Entry 7BSI (electron microscopy, 4.10 A resolution (low resolution: residue-level contacts below are approximate; hydrogen-bond / salt-bridge calls are withheld)); this record covers chains i and j of the 47 polymer chains in the assembly.

Chain i (and j):
Protein: Triplex capsid protein 2
Organism: Epstein-Barr virus (strain B95-8)
Notes: chain j of this document is another copy of the same molecule, construct and numbering; everything in this record applies to it too
UniProt: P25214 (TRX2_EBVB9); residues 1-301 here = UniProt positions 1-301
Sequence (301 residues; row label = number of the first residue in the row):
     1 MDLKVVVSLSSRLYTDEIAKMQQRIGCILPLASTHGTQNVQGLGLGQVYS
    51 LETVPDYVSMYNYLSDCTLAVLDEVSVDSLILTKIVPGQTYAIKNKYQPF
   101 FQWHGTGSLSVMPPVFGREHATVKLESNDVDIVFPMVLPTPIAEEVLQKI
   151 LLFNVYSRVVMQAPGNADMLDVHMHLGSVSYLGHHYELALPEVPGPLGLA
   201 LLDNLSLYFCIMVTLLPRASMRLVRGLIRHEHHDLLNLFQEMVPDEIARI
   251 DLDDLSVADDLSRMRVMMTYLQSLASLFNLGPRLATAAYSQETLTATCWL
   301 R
Not modelled in the structure: 161-171 (chain j: 228-236)

How chain i and chain j interact:
Residue-residue contacts - 108 pairs, chain i then chain j:
  Thr-106(i) with Asp-66(j)
  Glu-144(i) with Gln-272(j)
  Glu-145(i) with Arg-265(j); Thr-269(j)
  Gln-148(i) with Arg-265(j); Met-268(j); Thr-269(j)
  Leu-152(i) with Leu-261(j); Met-264(j); Arg-265(j)
  Tyr-156(i) with Arg-222(j); Asp-260(j); Leu-261(j); Met-264(j)
  Arg-158(i) with Gly-226(j); Leu-227(j)
  Val-159(i) with Gly-226(j)
  Val-172(i) with Ala-258(j)
  Leu-176(i) with Leu-261(j)
  Leu-199(i) with Leu-227(j)
  Leu-202(i) with Leu-227(j)
  Asp-203(i) with Gln-240(j)
  Leu-205(i) with Leu-223(j)
  Ser-206(i) with Leu-223(j); Val-224(j); Gln-240(j)
  Leu-207(i) with Phe-239(j)
  Phe-209(i) with Leu-216(j); Ser-220(j); Leu-223(j); Leu-271(j)
  Cys-210(i) with Gln-240(j); Val-243(j); Pro-244(j)
  Met-212(i) with Leu-216(j)
  Val-213(i) with Pro-217(j); Ser-220(j); Ile-247(j)
  Thr-214(i) with Val-243(j)
  Pro-217(i) with Phe-209(j)
  Ala-219(i) with Val-155(j); Tyr-156(j)
  Ser-220(i) with Phe-209(j); Cys-210(j); Val-213(j)
  Met-221(i) with Val-213(j); Thr-214(j)
  Arg-222(i) with Val-159(j); Gln-162(j); Asn-166(j)
  Leu-223(i) with Val-155(j); Arg-158(j); Gln-162(j); Cys-210(j)
  Val-224(i) with Thr-214(j)
  Gly-226(i) with Gln-162(j)
  Leu-227(i) with Leu-207(j)
  Glu-231(i) with Leu-197(j)
  Leu-235(i) with Tyr-208(j); Tyr-270(j)
  Leu-238(i) with Leu-215(j); Asp-259(j); Arg-263(j); Val-266(j)
  Phe-239(i) with Ile-211(j); Thr-214(j); Arg-263(j)
  Gln-240(i) with Asp-259(j)
  Pro-244(i) with Arg-218(j); Arg-263(j)
  Glu-246(i) with Glu-246(j); Ile-247(j); Arg-249(j)
  Ile-247(i) with Thr-214(j)
  Arg-249(i) with Glu-246(j); Arg-249(j)
  Ile-250(i) with Ile-247(j)
  Leu-255(i) with Asn-166(j)
  Ser-256(i) with Tyr-156(j)
  Val-257(i) with Tyr-156(j); Asp-171(j); His-175(j)
  Asp-260(i) with Leu-152(j); Tyr-156(j)
  Leu-261(i) with Lys-149(j); Leu-152(j); His-175(j)
  Met-264(i) with Gln-148(j); Leu-152(j); Phe-209(j); Phe-278(j)
  Arg-265(i) with Gln-148(j)
  Met-268(i) with Glu-144(j); Leu-147(j); Gln-148(j); Phe-278(j); Leu-280(j)
  Leu-271(i) with Met-212(j); Leu-271(j); Ala-275(j); Phe-278(j)
  Gln-272(i) with Glu-144(j); Phe-278(j); Asn-279(j)
  Leu-274(i) with Leu-271(j)
  Ala-275(i) with Ala-275(j)
  Phe-278(i) with Met-268(j); Gln-272(j)
Interface residues without a listed pair, chain i (63 interface residues in all): Gly-105, Gly-107, Lys-149, Val-160, His-173, Leu-216, Asp-245, Ala-258, Met-267, Thr-269
Interface residues without a listed pair, chain j (64 interface residues in all): Glu-145, Leu-151, Leu-176, Val-257, Met-267, Leu-274, Ser-276

Summary:
63 residues of chain i and 64 residues of chain j are in contact.
Both chains are Triplex capsid protein 2 (Epstein-Barr virus (strain B95-8)). Entry 7BSI (Epstein-Barr virus,
one asymmetric unit structure of the icosahedral tegumented capsid) was determined by electron microscopy,
deposited together with 7BQT, 7BQX, 7BR7 and 7BR8.
